PDB entry 5NUN | X-ray diffraction, 1.95 A resolution | chain A

[Chain A]
Name: Beta-lactoglobulin
Organism: Bos taurus
UniProt: P02754 (LACB_BOVIN); residues 1-162 here correspond to UniProt positions 17-178 (UniProt number = residue number + 16)
Amino-acid sequence (162 residues; each row starts with the number of its first residue):
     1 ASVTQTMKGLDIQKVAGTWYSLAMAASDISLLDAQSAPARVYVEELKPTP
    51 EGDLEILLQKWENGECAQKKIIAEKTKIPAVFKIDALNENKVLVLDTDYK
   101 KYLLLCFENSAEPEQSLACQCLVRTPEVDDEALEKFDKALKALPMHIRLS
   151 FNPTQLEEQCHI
Unresolved in the structure: 1, 112-113
Construct notes: engineered mutation A1 (Leu17 in P02754), S2 (Ile18 in P02754), A39 (Leu55 in P02754), L105 (Phe121 in P02754), F107 (Met123 in P02754)
Disulfide bonds: C66-C160, C106-C119
Residues lining bound ligands: Chlorpromazine (Z80; 3-(2-chloro-10H-phenothiazin-10-yl)-N,N-dimethylpropan-1-amine): P38, A39, V41, I56, L58, K60, I71, I84, N90, F107, E108, N109, S116, L117, A118, Q120

[In short]
Bound to chain A: Chlorpromazine.
Chain A is Beta-lactoglobulin (Bos taurus); the structure, Engineered beta-lactoglobulin: variant
F105L-L39A-M107F in complex with chlorpromazine (LG-LAF-CLP), was determined by X-ray diffraction, deposited
together with 5NUJ, 5NUK and 5NUM.
